8G2W - chains J and R of the 8 polymer chains in the assembly; structure by electron microscopy, 3.70 A resolution.

Chain J:
Molecule: DNA-directed RNA polymerase subunit beta'
From: Escherichia coli
UniProt: C3SIA2 (C3SIA2_ECOLX); residues 16-1373 here = UniProt positions 16-1373
Amino-acid sequence (1358 residues; each row starts with the number of its first residue):
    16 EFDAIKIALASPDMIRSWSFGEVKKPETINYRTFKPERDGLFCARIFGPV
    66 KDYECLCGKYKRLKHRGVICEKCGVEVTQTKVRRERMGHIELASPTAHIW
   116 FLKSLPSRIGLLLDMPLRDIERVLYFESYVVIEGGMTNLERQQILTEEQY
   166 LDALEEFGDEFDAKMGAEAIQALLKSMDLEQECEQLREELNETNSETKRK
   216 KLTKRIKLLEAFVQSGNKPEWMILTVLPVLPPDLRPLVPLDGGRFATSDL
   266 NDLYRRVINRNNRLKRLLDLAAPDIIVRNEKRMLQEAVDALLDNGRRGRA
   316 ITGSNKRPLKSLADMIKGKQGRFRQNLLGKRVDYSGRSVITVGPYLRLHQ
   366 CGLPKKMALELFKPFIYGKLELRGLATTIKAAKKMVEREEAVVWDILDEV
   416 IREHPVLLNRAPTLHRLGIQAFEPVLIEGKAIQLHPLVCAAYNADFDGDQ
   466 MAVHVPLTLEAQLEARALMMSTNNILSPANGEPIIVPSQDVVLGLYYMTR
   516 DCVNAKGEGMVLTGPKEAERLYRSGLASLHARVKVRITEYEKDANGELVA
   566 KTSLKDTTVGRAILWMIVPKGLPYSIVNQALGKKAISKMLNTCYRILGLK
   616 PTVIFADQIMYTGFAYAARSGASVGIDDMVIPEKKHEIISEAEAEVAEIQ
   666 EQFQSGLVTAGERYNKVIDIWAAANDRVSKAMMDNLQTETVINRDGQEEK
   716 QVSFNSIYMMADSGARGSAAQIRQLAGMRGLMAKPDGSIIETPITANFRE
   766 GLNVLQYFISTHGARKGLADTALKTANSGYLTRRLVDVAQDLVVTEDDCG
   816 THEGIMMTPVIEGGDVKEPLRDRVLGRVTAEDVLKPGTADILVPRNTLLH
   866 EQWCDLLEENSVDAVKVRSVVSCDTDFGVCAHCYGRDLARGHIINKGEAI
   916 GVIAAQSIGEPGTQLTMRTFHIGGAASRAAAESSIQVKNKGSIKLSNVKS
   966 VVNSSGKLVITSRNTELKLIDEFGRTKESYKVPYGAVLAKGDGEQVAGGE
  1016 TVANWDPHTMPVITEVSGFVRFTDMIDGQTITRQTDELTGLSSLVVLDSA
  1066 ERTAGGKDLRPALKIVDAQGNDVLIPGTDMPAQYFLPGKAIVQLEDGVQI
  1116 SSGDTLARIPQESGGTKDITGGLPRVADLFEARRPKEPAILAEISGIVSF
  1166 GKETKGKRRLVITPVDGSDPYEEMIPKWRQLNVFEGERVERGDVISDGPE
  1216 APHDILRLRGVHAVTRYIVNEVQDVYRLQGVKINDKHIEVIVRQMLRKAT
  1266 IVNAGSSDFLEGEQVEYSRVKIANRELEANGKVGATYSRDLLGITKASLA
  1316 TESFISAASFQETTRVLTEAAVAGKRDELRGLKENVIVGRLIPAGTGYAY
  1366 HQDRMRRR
Disordered / not traced: 934-947, 1127-1133

Chain R:
Molecule: 47-nt RNA strand
From: Escherichia coli
Notes: EC 2.7.7.6
Sequence (47 nucleotides; each row starts with the number of its first residue):
     1 GCAGAGGUUCUAGCUACACCCUCUAUAAAAAACUAAGGACCACACGA

Interface between chain J and chain R:
Pairs across the interface - 21 pairs, chain J then chain R:
  Arg-77(J) / G4(R)  salt bridge to the phosphate
  Arg-77(J) / C14(R)  hydrogen bond to the base
  Lys-79(J) / A3(R)  sugar contact
  Lys-79(J) / G4(R)  sugar contact
  Leu-252(J) / A39(R)  hydrogen bond to the sugar
  Leu-252(J) / C40(R)  sugar contact
  Pro-254(J) / G38(R)  sugar contact
  Pro-254(J) / A39(R)  base contact
  Asp-256(J) / A39(R)  base contact
  Thr-262(J) / A39(R)  base contact
  Lys-325(J) / C41(R)  salt bridge to the phosphate
  Thr-392(J) / A32(R)  base contact
  Thr-393(J) / C19(R)  sugar contact
  Thr-393(J) / A32(R)  base contact
  Ile-394(J) / A18(R)  sugar contact
  Lys-395(J) / U34(R)  salt bridge to the phosphate
  Lys-395(J) / A35(R)  phosphate contact
  Lys-399(J) / U34(R)  salt bridge to the phosphate
  Arg-425(J) / A47(R)  hydrogen bond to the sugar
  Asp-462(J) / A47(R)  sugar contact
  Asp-464(J) / A47(R)  hydrogen bond to the sugar
Interface residues without a listed pair, chain J (22 interface residues in all): Leu-78, Pro-251, Leu-255, Gln-335, Arg-352, Asp-460, Gly-463
Interface residues without a listed pair, chain R (15 interface residues in all): A16, G46

Overview:
The interface between chain J and chain R involves 22 residues on one side and 15 on the other; the contacts
include 4 hydrogen bonds and 4 salt bridges. Polar contacts include Arg-77(J)/C14(R), Leu-252(J)/A39(R) and
Arg-425(J)/A47(R).
Chain J is DNA-directed RNA polymerase subunit beta' and chain R is a 47-nt RNA strand, both from Escherichia
coli; the structure, Cryo-EM structure of 3DVA component 2 of Escherichia coli que-PEC (paused elongation
complex) RNA Polymerase minus ..., was determined by electron microscopy (same publication as 8F3C, 8G00,
8G1S, 8G4W, 8G7E and 8G8Z).
